PDB entry 5NFZ | X-ray diffraction, 2.10 A resolution | chains C and D of the 6 polymer chains in the assembly

== Chain C ==
Name: Tubulin alpha-1B chain
Source organism: Bos taurus
UniProt: P81947 (TBA1B_BOVIN); residues 1-451 here = UniProt positions 1-451
Chain sequence (451 residues; row label = number of the first residue in the row):
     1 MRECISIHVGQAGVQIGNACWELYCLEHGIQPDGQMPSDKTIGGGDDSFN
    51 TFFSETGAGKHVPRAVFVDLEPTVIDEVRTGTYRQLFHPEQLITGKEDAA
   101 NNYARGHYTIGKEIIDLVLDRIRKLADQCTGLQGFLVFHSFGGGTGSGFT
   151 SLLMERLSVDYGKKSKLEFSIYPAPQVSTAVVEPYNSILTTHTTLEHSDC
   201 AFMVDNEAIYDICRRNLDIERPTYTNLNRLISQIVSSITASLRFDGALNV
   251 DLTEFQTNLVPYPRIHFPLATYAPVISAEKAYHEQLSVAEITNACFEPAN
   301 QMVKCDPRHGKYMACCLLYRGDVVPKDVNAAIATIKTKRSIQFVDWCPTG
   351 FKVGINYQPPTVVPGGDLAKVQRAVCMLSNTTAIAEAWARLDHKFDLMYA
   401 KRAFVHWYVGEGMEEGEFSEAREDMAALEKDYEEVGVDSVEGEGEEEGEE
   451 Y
Disordered / not traced: 441-451
Metal / ion sites: Ca2+: D39, T41, G44, E55
Ligand contacts:
  - 8WB (2-methoxy-5-(2,3,4-trimethoxyphenyl)cyclohepta-2,4,6-trien-1-one): T179, A180, V181
  - GTP (guanosine-5'-triphosphate): G10, Q11, A12, Q15, I16, D69, D98, A99, A100, N101, S140, G142, G143, G144, T145, G146, I171, P173, V177, S178, T179, E183, N206, Y224, L227, N228, I231
From the paper describing this entry:
  - binding site for 8WB: T179, A180, V181

== Chain D ==
Name: Tubulin beta-2B chain
Source organism: Bos taurus
UniProt: Q6B856 (TBB2B_BOVIN); the author numbering skips numbers that UniProt does not, so the offset changes along the chain: 1-42 = UniProt 1-42; 45-360 = UniProt 43-358; 369-455 = UniProt 359-445
Chain sequence (445 residues; row label = number of the first residue in the row; note: 10 numbers in that range are skipped by the numbering (no residue carries them; nothing is unmodelled there)):
     1 MREIVHIQAGQCGNQIGAKFWEVISDEHGIDPTGSYHGDSDL
    45 QLERINVYYNEATGNKYVPRAILVDLEPGTMDSVRSGPFGQIFRPDNFVF
    95 GQSGAGNNWAKGHYTEGAELVDSVLDVVRKESESCDCLQGFQLTHSLGGG
   145 TGSGMGTLLISKIREEYPDRIMNTFSVMPSPKVSDTVVEPYNATLSVHQL
   195 VENTDETYCIDNEALYDICFRTLKLTTPTYGDLNHLVSATMSGVTTCLRF
   245 PGQLNADLRKLAVNMVPFPRLHFFMPGFAPLTSRGSQQYRALTVPELTQQ
   295 MFDSKNMMAACDPRHGRYLTVAAIFRGRMSMKEVDEQMLNVQNKNSSYFV
   345 EWIPNNVKTAVCDIPP
   369 RGLKMSATFIGNSTAIQELFKRISEQFTAMFRRKAFLHWYTGEGMDEMEF
   419 TEAESNMNDLVSEYQQYQDATADEQGEFEEEEGEDEA
Disordered / not traced: 1, 282-285, 442-455
UniProt features mapped onto this chain:
  - motif: M1 to I4 (MREI motif)
  - binding site (GTP): Q11, E71, S140, G144, T145, G146, N206, N228
  - binding site (Mg(2+)): E71
  - modified residue: S40 (Phosphoserine), T57 (Phosphothreonine), K60 (N6-acetyllysine), S174 (Phosphoserine), T287 (Phosphothreonine), T292 (Phosphothreonine), R320 (Omega-N-methylarginine), E448 (5-glutamyl polyglutamate)
  - cross-link (Glycyl lysine isopeptide (Lys-Gly)): K60 (interchain with G-Cter in ubiquitin), K326 (interchain with G-Cter in ubiquitin)
Metal / ion sites: Mg2+: Q11 (together with GDP)
Ligand contacts:
  - 8WB (2-methoxy-5-(2,3,4-trimethoxyphenyl)cyclohepta-2,4,6-trien-1-one): V238, C241, L242, L248, A250, D251, K254, L255, N258, M259, T314, V315, A316, A317, I318, N350, K352, A354, I378
  - GDP (guanosine-5'-diphosphate): G10, Q11, C12, Q15, I16, D69, N101, S140, G142, G143, G144, T145, G146, S147, V171, P173, V177, S178, E183, N206, L209, Y224, L227, N228
From the paper describing this entry:
  - binding site for 8WB: C241, L242, L248, A250, L255, N258, M259, T314, A316, I318, N349, K352, A354, I378

== How chain C and chain D interact ==
Contacting residue pairs (58):
  Q11(C) - N249(D)  hydrogen bond
  E71(C) - N249(D)  hydrogen bond
  T73(C) - R48(D)
  T73(C) - N249(D)
  V74(C) - N249(D)
  K96(C) - D130(D)  salt bridge
  K96(C) - C131(D)
  E97(C) - R2(D)
  E97(C) - C131(D)
  E97(C) - R164(D)  salt bridge
  D98(C) - R2(D)  salt bridge
  D98(C) - D251(D)
  D98(C) - K254(D)  salt bridge
  A100(C) - R253(D)
  A100(C) - K254(D)
  A100(C) - V257(D)
  N101(C) - K254(D)
  N101(C) - N258(D)  hydrogen bond
  R105(C) - R253(D)
  P175(C) - N349(D)
  S178(C) - K352(D)
  T179(C) - K352(D)  hydrogen bond (backbone-side chain)
  A180(C) - N258(D)
  V181(C) - N258(D)  hydrogen bond (backbone-side chain)
  V181(C) - I347(D)  hydrophobic
  V181(C) - N349(D)
  V182(C) - N258(D)  hydrogen bond (backbone-side chain)
  E220(C) - K326(D)
  R221(C) - M325(D)
  R221(C) - D329(D)  salt bridge
  Y224(C) - Q247(D)
  K394(C) - P348(D)
  L397(C) - E345(D)
  L397(C) - W346(D)
  L397(C) - P348(D)  hydrophobic
  L397(C) - A440(D)  hydrophobic
  M398(C) - W346(D)  hydrogen bond (backbone-backbone)
  M398(C) - P348(D)
  K401(C) - F262(D)
  K401(C) - W346(D)
  K401(C) - A438(D)
  K401(C) - T439(D)  hydrogen bond (side chain-backbone)
  R402(C) - F262(D)
  A403(C) - P261(D)
  A403(C) - F262(D)  hydrophobic
  F404(C) - V257(D)
  F404(C) - N258(D)
  F404(C) - V260(D)
  F404(C) - P261(D)  hydrogen bond (backbone-backbone)
  F404(C) - T314(D)
  F404(C) - I347(D)  hydrophobic
  H406(C) - V260(D)
  H406(C) - P261(D)  hydrogen bond (side chain-backbone)
  H406(C) - F262(D)
  H406(C) - P263(D)
  W407(C) - A256(D)  hydrogen bond (side chain-backbone)
  W407(C) - V257(D)
  W407(C) - V260(D)  hydrogen bond (side chain-backbone)
Also at the interface, not in a pair above, chain C (30 interface residues in all): Y210, R214
Also at the interface, not in a pair above, chain D (33 interface residues in all): D199, M259, N350

== Summary ==
Chain C and chain D form an interface of 30 and 33 residues respectively; the contacts include 12 hydrogen
bonds and 5 salt bridges. Polar pairs include K96(C)-D130(D), E97(C)-R164(D) and D98(C)-R2(D). Compound 8WB is
bound between chain C and chain D. The paper reports a binding site for 8WB at T179(C), A180(C) and C241(D)
among others.
Here chain C is Tubulin alpha-1B chain and chain D is Tubulin beta-2B chain, both from Bos taurus. Entry 5NFZ
(TUBULIN-MTC complex) was determined by X-ray diffraction (same publication as 5NG1).
